Entry 7KPL (X-ray diffraction, 2.71 A resolution); this record covers chain A.

Chain A:
Protein: Ephrin type-B receptor 1
Source organism: Homo sapiens
Notes: EC 2.7.10.1
UniProtKB: P54762 (EPHB1_HUMAN), isoform P54762-5; residues 611-889 here correspond to UniProt positions 172-450 (UniProt number = residue number - 439)
Amino-acid sequence (279 residues; each row starts with the number of its first residue):
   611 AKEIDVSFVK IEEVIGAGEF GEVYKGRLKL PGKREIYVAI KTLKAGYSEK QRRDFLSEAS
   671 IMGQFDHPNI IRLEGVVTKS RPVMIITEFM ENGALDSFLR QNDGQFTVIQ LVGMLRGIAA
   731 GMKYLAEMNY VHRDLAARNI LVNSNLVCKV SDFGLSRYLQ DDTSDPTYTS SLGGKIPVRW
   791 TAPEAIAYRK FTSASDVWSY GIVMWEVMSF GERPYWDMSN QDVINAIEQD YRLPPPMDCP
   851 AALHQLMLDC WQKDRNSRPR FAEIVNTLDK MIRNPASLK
Disordered / not traced: 764-785, 889
Modified residues: Y647 (O-phosphotyrosine; PTR)

In short:
Chain A is Ephrin type-B receptor 1 (Homo sapiens); the structure, Crystal structure of hEphB1 in apo form,
was determined by X-ray diffraction together with 7KPM and 6UMW from the same study.
